6YUD - chains A and B of the 3 polymer chains in the assembly; structure by X-ray diffraction, 1.84 A resolution.

Chain A (and B):
Molecule: Uncharacterized protein AF_1864
From: Archaeoglobus fulgidus
Notes: chain B of this document is another copy of the same molecule, construct and numbering; everything in this record applies to it too
Reference sequence: O28415 (Y1864_ARCFU); residue numbers follow UniProt; this construct covers 1-104
Sequence (111 residues; row label = number of the first residue in the row; numbers below 1 keep their minus sign (Gly-6 is residue -6)):
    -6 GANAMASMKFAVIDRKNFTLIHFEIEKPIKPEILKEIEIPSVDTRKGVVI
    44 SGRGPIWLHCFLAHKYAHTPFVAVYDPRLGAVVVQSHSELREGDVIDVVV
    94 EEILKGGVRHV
Unresolved in the structure: -6 to -2, 99-104 (chain B: -6 to -1, 104)
Construct notes: expression tag (-6 to 0); engineered mutation Ala60 (His in O28415)
From the paper describing this entry:
  - mutagenesis - H60A, D69A: abolished catalytic activity
  - binding site for Cyclic tetraadenosine monophosphate (cA4): Ile22, Ser44, Gly45, Arg46, Ile49, Arg71
  - binding site for Cyclic tetraadenosine monophosphate (cA4): His80
  - conformationally variable residues (side-chain flip): Arg71, His80
  - contacts within the chain: Asp69-Arg71 (hydrogen bond)
  - catalytic residues: His57, Arg71 (proposed by the authors, not directly observed)
  - catalytic residues: Asp69
  - mutagenesis - R71A, H80A: decreased catalytic activity

How chain A and chain B interact:
Residue-residue contacts - 48 pairs, chain A then chain B:
  Pro24(A) with Leu72(B), hydrophobic; Val75(B), hydrophobic; Gly86(B); Val88(B), hydrophobic
  Glu25(A) with Gly86(B)
  Leu27(A) with Val76(B); Gly86(B)
  Lys28(A) with Arg84(B); Glu85(B), hydrogen bond (side chain-backbone); Gly86(B); Asp87(B), salt bridge
  Ile49(A) with His52(B); Val67(B), hydrophobic
  Trp50(A) with Asp69(B), hydrogen bond; Val75(B); Val77(B)
  His52(A) with Ile49(B); Cys53(B)
  Cys53(A) with His52(B); Cys53(B), hydrophobic; Val67(B), hydrophobic; Val77(B), hydrophobic
  Phe54(A) with Val77(B); Glu85(B)
  His57(A) with Gln78(B), hydrogen bond
  Lys58(A) with Glu85(B), salt bridge
  Val67(A) with Ile49(B), hydrophobic; Cys53(B), hydrophobic
  Asp69(A) with Trp50(B), hydrogen bond
  Leu72(A) with Pro24(B), hydrophobic
  Val75(A) with Pro24(B), hydrophobic; Trp50(B)
  Val76(A) with Leu27(B)
  Val77(A) with Trp50(B); Cys53(B), hydrophobic; Phe54(B)
  Gln78(A) with His57(B)
  His80(A) with His57(B)
  Arg84(A) with Lys28(B)
  Glu85(A) with Lys28(B), hydrogen bond (backbone-side chain); Phe54(B); Lys58(B), salt bridge
  Gly86(A) with Pro24(B); Glu25(B); Leu27(B); Lys28(B)
  Asp87(A) with Lys28(B), salt bridge
  Val88(A) with Pro24(B), hydrophobic
Also at the interface, not in a pair above, chain A (26 interface residues in all): Gly47, Ala56
Also at the interface, not in a pair above, chain B (25 interface residues in all): Gly47, Ala56

Overview:
26 residues of chain A and 25 residues of chain B are in contact, with 5 hydrogen bonds and 4 salt bridges.
Polar contacts include Lys28(A)-Asp87(B), Lys58(A)-Glu85(B) and Lys28(A)-Glu85(B). The paper reports catalytic
residues His57(A), Arg71(A) and Asp69(A); H60A and D69A of chain A abolish catalytic activity; 4 substitutions
were tested in all.
Both chains are Uncharacterized protein AF_1864 (Archaeoglobus fulgidus). Entry 6YUD (Structure of Csx3/Crn3
from Archaeoglobus fulgidus in complex with cyclic tetra-adenylate (cA4)) was determined by X-ray diffraction.
